5VSW - chains C and M of the 7 polymer chains in the assembly; structure by X-ray diffraction, 4.29 A resolution (low resolution: residue-level contacts below are approximate; hydrogen-bond / salt-bridge calls are withheld).

== Chain C ==
Name: DNA-directed RNA polymerase subunit beta
Organism: Escherichia coli (strain K12)
Notes: EC 2.7.7.6
Reference sequence: P0A8V2 (RPOB_ECOLI); residues 1-1342 here = UniProt positions 1-1342
Chain sequence (1342 residues; row label = number of the first residue in the row):
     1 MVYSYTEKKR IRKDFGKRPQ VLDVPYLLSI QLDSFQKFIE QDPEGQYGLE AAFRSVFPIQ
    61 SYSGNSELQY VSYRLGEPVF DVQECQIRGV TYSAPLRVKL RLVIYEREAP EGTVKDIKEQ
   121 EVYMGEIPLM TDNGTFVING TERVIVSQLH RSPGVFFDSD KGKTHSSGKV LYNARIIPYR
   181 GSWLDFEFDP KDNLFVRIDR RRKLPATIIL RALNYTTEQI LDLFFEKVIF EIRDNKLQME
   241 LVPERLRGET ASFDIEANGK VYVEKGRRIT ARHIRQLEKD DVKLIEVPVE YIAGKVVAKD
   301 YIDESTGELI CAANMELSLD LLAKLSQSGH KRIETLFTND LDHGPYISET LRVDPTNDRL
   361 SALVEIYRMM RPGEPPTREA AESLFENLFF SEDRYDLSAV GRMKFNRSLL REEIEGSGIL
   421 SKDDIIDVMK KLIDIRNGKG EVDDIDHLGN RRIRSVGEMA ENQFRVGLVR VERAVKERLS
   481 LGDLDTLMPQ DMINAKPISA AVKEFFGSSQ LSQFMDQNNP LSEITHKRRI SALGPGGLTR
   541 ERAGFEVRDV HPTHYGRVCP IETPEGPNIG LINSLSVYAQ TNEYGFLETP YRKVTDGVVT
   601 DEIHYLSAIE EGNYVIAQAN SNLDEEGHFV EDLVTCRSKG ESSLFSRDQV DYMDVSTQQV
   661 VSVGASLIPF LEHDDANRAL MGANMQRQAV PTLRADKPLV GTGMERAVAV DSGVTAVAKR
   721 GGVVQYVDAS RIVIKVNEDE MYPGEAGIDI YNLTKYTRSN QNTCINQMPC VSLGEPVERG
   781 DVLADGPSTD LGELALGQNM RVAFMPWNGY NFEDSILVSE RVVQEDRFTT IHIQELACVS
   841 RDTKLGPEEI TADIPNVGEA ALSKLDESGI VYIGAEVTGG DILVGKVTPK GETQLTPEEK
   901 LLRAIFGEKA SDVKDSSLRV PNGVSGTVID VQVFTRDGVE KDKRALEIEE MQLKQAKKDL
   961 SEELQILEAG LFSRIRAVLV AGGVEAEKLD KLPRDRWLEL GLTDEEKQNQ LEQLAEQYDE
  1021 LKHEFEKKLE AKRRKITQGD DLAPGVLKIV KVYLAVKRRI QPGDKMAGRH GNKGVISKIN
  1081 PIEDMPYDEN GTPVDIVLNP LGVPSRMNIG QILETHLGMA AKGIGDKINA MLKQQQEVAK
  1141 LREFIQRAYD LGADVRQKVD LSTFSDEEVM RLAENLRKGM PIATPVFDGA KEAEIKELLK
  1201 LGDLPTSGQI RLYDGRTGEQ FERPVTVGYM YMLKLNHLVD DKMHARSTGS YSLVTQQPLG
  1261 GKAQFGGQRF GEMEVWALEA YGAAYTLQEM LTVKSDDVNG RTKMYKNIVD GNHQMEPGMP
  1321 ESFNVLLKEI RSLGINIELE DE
Disordered / not traced: 1-2
Curated features (UniProtKB/Swiss-Prot):
  - modified residue (N6-acetyllysine): Lys1022, Lys1200
  - mutagenesis: Ile561 (I561S: Resistant to antibiotics salinamide A and B), Ile569 (I569S: Resistant to antibiotics salinamide A and B), Ala665 (A665E: Resistant to antibiotics salinamide A and B), Asp675 (D675A/G: Resistant to antibiotics salinamide A and B), Asn677 (N677H/K: Resistant to antibiotics salinamide A and B), Leu680 (L680M: Resistant to antibiotics salinamide A and B), Glu813 (E813K: Disrupts the enzyme's active center)

== Chain M ==
Name: RNA polymerase-binding transcription factor DksA
Organism: Escherichia coli (strain K12)
Reference sequence: P0ABS1 (DKSA_ECOLI); residues 1-151 here = UniProt positions 1-151
Chain sequence (151 residues; each row starts with the number of its first residue):
     1 MQEGQNRKTS SLSILAIAGV EPYQEKPGEE YMNEAQLAHF RRILEAWRNQ LRDEVDRTVT
    61 HMQDEAANFP DPVDRAAQEE EFSLELRNRD RERKLIKKIE KTLKKVEDED FGYCESCGVE
   121 IGIRRLEARP TADLCIDCKT LAEIREKQMA G
Disordered / not traced: 1-11
Curated features (UniProtKB/Swiss-Prot):
  - zinc finger: Cys114 to Cys138 (dksA C4-type)
  - binding site (Zn(2+)): Cys114, Cys117, Cys135, Cys138
  - mutagenesis: Asp71 (D71N: Does not increase ppGpp-dependent inhibition of transcription, but retains its ability to bind to RNAP; when associated with N-74. Increased transcription of its own RNA ...), Asp74 (D74N: Does not increase ppGpp-dependent inhibition of transcription, but retains its ability to bind to RNAP; when associated with N-71. Increased transcription of its own RNA ...)
Bound ions: Zn2+: Cys114, Cys117, Cys135, Cys138
Small-molecule neighbours: guanosine-5',3'-tetraphosphate (G4P): Arg91, Lys94, Leu95, Lys98, Lys139
What the authors report for this chain:
  - binding site for guanosine-5',3'-tetraphosphate: Arg91, Lys94, Leu95, Lys98, Lys139

== Chain C / chain M interface ==
Pairs across the interface (11):
  Tyr172(C) - Ala150(M)
  Glu441(C) - Gly151(M)
  Asp675(C) - Ala77(M)
  Asn677(C) - Ala77(M)
  Arg678(C) - Val73(M)
  Arg678(C) - Asp74(M)
  Met681(C) - Val73(M)
  Glu813(C) - Asp71(M)
  Arg1106(C) - Asp71(M)
  Arg1106(C) - Asp74(M)
  Met1107(C) - Glu81(M)
Also at the interface, not in a pair above, chain C (13 interface residues in all): Gly440, Val442, Asp814, Ser1105
Also at the interface, not in a pair above, chain M (10 interface residues in all): Ala76, Glu80, Lys147
From the paper, about this interface:
  - pairs named by the authors: Asp71(M)-Arg1106(C) (salt bridge)

== Overview ==
The interface between chain C and chain M involves 13 residues on one side and 10 on the other. The authors
report a salt bridge between Asp71(M) and Arg1106(C). Ligands of chain M: guanosine-5',3'-tetraphosphate. From
the paper: a binding site for guanosine-5',3'-tetraphosphate at Arg91(M), Lys94(M) and Leu95(M) among others.
Here chain C is DNA-directed RNA polymerase subunit beta and chain M is RNA polymerase-binding transcription
factor DksA, both from Escherichia coli (strain K12). Entry 5VSW (X-ray crystal structure of Escherichia coli
RNA polymerase and DksA/ppGpp complex) was determined by X-ray diffraction together with 5W1S and 5W1T from
the same study.
